1VQO - chains 0 and L of the 32 polymer chains in the assembly; structure by X-ray diffraction, 2.20 A resolution.

== Chain 0 ==
Molecule: 23S ribosomal RNA
Organism: Haloarcula marismortui
Sequence (2922 nucleotides; each row starts with the number of its first residue):
     2 UUGGCUACUA UGCCAGCUGG UGGAUUGCUC GGCUCAGGCG CUGAUGAAGG ACGUGCCAAG
    62 CUGCGAUAAG CCAUGGGGAG CCGCACGGAG GCGAAGAACC AUGGAUUUCC GAAUGAGAAU
   122 CUCUCUAACA AUUGCUUCGC GCAAUGAGGA ACCCCGAGAA CUGAAACAUC UCAGUAUCGG
   182 GAGGAACAGA AAACGCAAUG UGAUGUCGUU AGUAACCGCG AGUGAACGCG AUACAGCCCA
   242 AACCGAAGCC CUCACGGGCA AUGUGGUGUC AGGGCUACCU CUCAUCAGCC GACCGUCUCG
   302 ACGAAGUCUC UUGGAACAGA GCGUGAUACA GGGUGACAAC CCCGUACUCG AGACCAGUAC
   362 GACGUGCGGU AGUGCCAGAG UAGCGGGGGU UGGAUAUCCC UCGCGAAUAA CGCAGGCAUC
   422 GACUGCGAAG GCUAAACACA ACCUGAGACC GAUAGUGAAC AAGUAGUGUG AACGAACGCU
   482 GCAAAGUACC CUCAGAAGGG AGGCGAAAUA GAGCAUGAAA UCAGUUGGCG AUCGAGCGAC
   542 AGGGCAUACA AGGUCCCUCG ACGAAUGACC GACGCGCGAG CGUCCAGUAA GACUCACGGG
   602 AAGCCGAUGU UCUGUCGUAC GUUUUGAAAA ACGAGCCAGG GAGUGUGUCU GCAUGGCAAG
   662 UCUAACCGGA GUAUCCGGGG AGGCACAGGG AAACCGACAU GGCCGCAGGG CUUUGCCCGA
   722 GGGCCGCCGU CUUCAAGGGC GGGGAGCCAU GUGGACACGA CCCGAAUCCG GACGAUCUAC
   782 GCAUGGACAA GAUGAAGCGU GCCGAAAGGC ACGUGGAAGU CUGUUAGAGU UGGUGUCCUA
   842 CAAUACCCUC UCGUGAUCUA UGUGUAGGGG UGAAAGGCCC AUCGAGUCCG GCAACAGCUG
   902 GUUCCAAUCG AAACAUGUCG AAGCAUGACC UCCGCCGAGG UAGUCUGUGA GGUAGAGCGA
   962 CCGAUUGGUG UGUCCGCCUC CGAGAGGAGU CGGCACACCU GUCAAACUCC AAACUUACAG
  1022 ACGCCGUUUG ACGCGGGGAU UCCGGUGCGC GGGGUAAGCC UGUGUACCAG GAGGGGAACA
  1082 ACCCAGAGAU AGGUUAAGGU CCCCAAGUGU GGAUUAAGUG UAAUCCUCUG AAGGUGGUCU
  1142 CGAGCCCUAG ACAGCCGGGA GGUGAGCUUA GAAGCAGCUA CCCUCUAAGA AAAGCGUAAC
  1202 AGCUUACCGG CCGAGGUUUG AGGCGCCCAA AAUGAUCGGG ACUCAAAUCC ACCACCGAGA
  1262 CCUGUCCGUA CCACUCAUAC UGGUAAUCGA GUAGAUUGGC GCUCUAAUUG GAUGGAAGUA
  1322 GGGGUGAAAA CUCCUAUGGA CCGAUUAGUG ACGAAAAUCC UGGCCAUAGU AGCAGCGAUA
  1382 GUCGGGUGAG AACCCCGACG GCCUAAUGGA UAAGGGUUCC UCAGCACUGC UGAUCAGCUG
  1442 AGGGUUAGCC GGUCCUAAGU CAUACCGCAA CUCGACUAUG ACGAAAUGGG AAACGGGUUA
  1502 AUAUUCCCGU GCCACUAUGC AGUGAAAGUU GACGCCCUGG GGUCGAUCAC GCUGGGCAUU
  1562 CGCCCAGUCG AACCGUCCAA CUCCGUGGAA GCCGUAAUGG CAGGAAGCGG ACGAACGGCG
  1622 GCAUAGGGAA ACGUGAUUCA ACCUGGGGCC CAUGAAAAGA CGAGCAUAGU GUCCGUACCG
  1682 AGAACCGACA CAGGUGUCCA UGGCGGCGAA AGCCAAGGCC UGUCGGGAGC AACCAACGUU
  1742 AGGGAAUUCG GCAAGUUAGU CCCGUACCUU CGGAAGAAGG GAUGCCUGCU CCGGAACGGA
  1802 GCAGGUCGCA GUGACUCGGA AGCUCGGACU GUCUAGUAAC AACAUAGGUG ACCGCAAAUC
  1862 CGCAAGGACU CGUACGGUCA CUGAAUCCUG CCCAGUGCAG GUAUCUGAAC ACCUCGUACA
  1922 AGAGGACGAA GGACCUGUCA ACGGCGGGGG UAACUAUGAC CCUCUUAAGG UAGCGUAGUA
  1982 CCUUGCCGCA UCAGUAGCGG CUUGCAUGAA UGGAUUAACC AGAGCUUCAC UGUCCCAACG
  2042 UUGGGCCCGG UGAACUGUAC AUUCCAGUGC GGAGUCUGGA GACACCCAGG GGGAAGCGAA
  2102 GACCCUAUGG AGCUUUACUG CAGGCUGUCG CUGAGACGUG GUCGCCGAUG UGCAGCAUAG
  2162 GUAGGAGACA CUACACAGGU ACCCGCGCUA GCGGGCCACC GAGUCAACAG UGAAAUACUA
  2222 CCCGUCGGUG ACUGCGACUC UCACUCCGGG AGGAGGACAC CGAUAGCCGG GCAGUUUGAC
  2282 UGGGGCGGUA CGCGCUCGAA AAGAUAUCGA GCGCGCCCUA UGGCUAUCUC AGCCGGGACA
  2342 GAGACCCGGC GAAGAGUGCA AGAGCAAAAG AUAGCUUGAC AGUGUUCUUC CCAACGAGGA
  2402 ACGCUGACGC GAAAGCGUGG UCUAGCGAAC CAAUUAGCCU GCUUGAUGCG GGCAAUUGAU
  2462 GACAGAAAAG CUACCCUAGG GAUAACAGAG UCGUCACUCG CAAGAGCACA UAUCGACCGA
  2522 GUGGCUUGCU ACCUCGAUGU CGGUUCCCUC CAUCCUGCCC GUGCAGAAGC GGGCAAGGGU
  2582 GAGGUUGUUC GCCUAUUAAA GGAGGUCGUG AGCUGGGUUU AGACCGUCGU GAGACAGGUC
  2642 GGCUGCUAUC UACUGGGUGU GUAAUGGUGU CUGACAAGAA CGACCGUAUA GUACGAGAGG
  2702 AACUACGGUU GGUGGCCACU GGUGUACCGG UUGUUCGAGA GAGCACGUGC CGGGUAGCCA
  2762 CGCCACACGG GGUAAGAGCU GAACGCAUCU AAGCUCGAAA CCCACUUGGA AAAGAGACAC
  2822 CGCCGAGGUC CCGCGUACAA GACGCGGUCG AUAGACUCGG GGUGUGCGCG UCGAGGUAAC
  2882 GAGACGUUAA GCCCACGAGC ACUAACAGAC CAAAGCCAUC AU
Disordered / not traced: 2-9, 126-127, 715, 971-998, 1560, 1952-1963, 2137-2236, 2339-2343, 2665-2666, 2915-2923
Modified / non-standard residues: 1MA (6-hydro-1-methyladenosine-5'-monophosphate) at position 628, OMU (o2'-methyluridine 5'-monophosphate) at position 2587, OMG (o2'-methylguanosine-5'-monophosphate) at position 2588, UR3 (3-methyluridine-5'-monophoshate) at position 2619, PSU (pseudouridine-5'-monophosphate) at position 2621
Sequence notes: modified residue (628, 2587-2588, 2619, 2621)
Ion coordination: Na+ site 1: U12 (together with Sr2+) (shared with 1 residue of chain R); Mg2+ site 1 near G28 (its only coordinating residue here); Sr2+ site 1: G33, C34, U457; Na+ site 2: C40, A442, C443; Na+ site 3: G56, A59, G61; Sr2+ site 2: G84, C85 (shared with 1 residue of chain T); Sr2+ site 3: C85, A86, C87 (shared with 1 residue of chain T); Na+ site 4 near U108 (its only coordinating residue here); Mg2+ site 2 near U115 (its only coordinating residue here); Na+ site 5: C130, U146; Na+ site 6: C141, G142; Sr2+ site 4: G147, A183 (shared with 1 residue of chain M); 78 more Mg2+ sites not listed; 2 more K+ sites not listed; 58 more Na+ sites not listed; 86 more Sr2+ sites not listed

== Chain L ==
Protein: 50S ribosomal protein L15P
Organism: Haloarcula marismortui
UniProt: P12737 (RL15_HALMA); residues 0-164 here = UniProt positions 0-164
Sequence (165 residues; numbered 0 to 164; the number before each row is that of its first residue; numbering starts at 0):
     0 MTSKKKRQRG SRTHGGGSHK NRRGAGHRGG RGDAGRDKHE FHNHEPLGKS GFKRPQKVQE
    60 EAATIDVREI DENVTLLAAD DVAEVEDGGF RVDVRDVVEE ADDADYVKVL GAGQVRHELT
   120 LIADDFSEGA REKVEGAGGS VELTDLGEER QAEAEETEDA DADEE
Disordered / not traced: 0, 84-88, 151-164
Ion coordination: Sr2+ site 1: Gly14 (shared with A1040(0), G1295(0), A1296(0) of chain 0); Sr2+ site 2: Arg27, Glu39; Sr2+ site 3: Asp36 (shared with G2466(0) of chain 0)

== Chain 0 / chain L interface ==
Residue-residue contacts (173):
  G164(0) - Arg30(L)  sugar contact
  A165(0) - Gly29(L)  phosphate contact
  A165(0) - Arg30(L)  hydrogen bond to the phosphate
  A165(0) - Ala33(L)  phosphate contact
  A166(0) - Gly25(L)  base contact
  A166(0) - Gly28(L)  base contact
  A166(0) - Gly29(L)  hydrogen bond to the base
  A166(0) - Ala33(L)  sugar contact
  A166(0) - Gly34(L)  hydrogen bond to the phosphate
  A166(0) - His38(L)  base contact
  G196(0) - Lys56(L)  hydrogen bond to the sugar
  C197(0) - Lys56(L)  phosphate contact
  U214(0) - Gln55(L)  sugar contact
  A215(0) - Lys52(L)  salt bridge to the phosphate
  A215(0) - Gln55(L)  sugar contact
  A216(0) - Lys52(L)  salt bridge to the phosphate
  C220(0) - Lys48(L)  sugar contact
  G221(0) - Arg35(L)  hydrogen bond to the phosphate
  G221(0) - Leu46(L)  phosphate contact
  G221(0) - Gly47(L)  hydrogen bond to the phosphate
  A222(0) - Asp32(L)  hydrogen bond to the phosphate
  A222(0) - Arg35(L)  salt bridge to the phosphate
  G223(0) - Gly31(L)  phosphate contact
  G223(0) - Asp32(L)  hydrogen bond to the phosphate
  G416(0) - Lys56(L)  phosphate contact
  G417(0) - Lys56(L)  salt bridge to the phosphate
  U623(0) - Arg11(L)  hydrogen bond to the phosphate
  U624(0) - Arg11(L)  salt bridge to the phosphate
  U624(0) - His18(L)  salt bridge to the phosphate
  U624(0) - Lys19(L)  hydrogen bond to the phosphate
  U625(0) - Lys19(L)  salt bridge to the phosphate
  G644(0) - Lys4(L)  sugar contact
  G644(0) - Arg8(L)  salt bridge to the phosphate
  G644(0) - His13(L)  hydrogen bond to the base
  G644(0) - Arg21(L)  hydrogen bond to the base
  U645(0) - Lys4(L)  salt bridge to the phosphate
  C687(0) - Glu99(L)  base contact
  A688(0) - Asp65(L)  hydrogen bond to the base
  A688(0) - Leu109(L)  base contact
  A688(0) - Ala111(L)  base contact
  A692(0) - Gly50(L)  sugar contact
  A692(0) - Phe51(L)  hydrogen bond to the sugar
  A693(0) - Phe51(L)  sugar contact
  A693(0) - Arg53(L)  phosphate contact
  A694(0) - Arg53(L)  salt bridge to the phosphate
  G697(0) - Thr63(L)  base contact
  G697(0) - Lys107(L)  salt bridge to the phosphate
  G697(0) - Leu109(L)  base contact
  G697(0) - Ser126(L)  phosphate contact
  G697(0) - Glu127(L)  hydrogen bond to the phosphate
  A698(0) - Leu109(L)  phosphate contact
  A698(0) - Gly110(L)  hydrogen bond to the phosphate
  A698(0) - Ala111(L)  sugar contact
  A698(0) - Ser126(L)  hydrogen bond to the phosphate
  A698(0) - Gly128(L)  phosphate contact
  C699(0) - Gly110(L)  phosphate contact
  C699(0) - Ala111(L)  phosphate contact
  C699(0) - Gly112(L)  hydrogen bond to the phosphate
  C699(0) - Lys132(L)  salt bridge to the phosphate
  A700(0) - Arg67(L)  base contact
  A700(0) - Asp70(L)  hydrogen bond to the base
  A700(0) - Glu71(L)  base contact
  A700(0) - Gly112(L)  phosphate contact
  A700(0) - Gln113(L)  hydrogen bond to the base
  A700(0) - Val114(L)  base contact
  A700(0) - Arg115(L)  base contact
  U701(0) - Gln113(L)  hydrogen bond to the phosphate
  U701(0) - Arg115(L)  salt bridge to the phosphate
  G745(0) - Arg67(L)  base contact
  G745(0) - Glu71(L)  hydrogen bond to the base
  G754(0) - Lys3(L)  phosphate contact
  G754(0) - Lys4(L)  salt bridge to the phosphate
  G755(0) - Lys3(L)  salt bridge to the phosphate
  C757(0) - Arg27(L)  salt bridge to the phosphate
  C757(0) - Gly31(L)  hydrogen bond to the phosphate
  A758(0) - Arg27(L)  salt bridge to the phosphate
  A758(0) - Arg30(L)  phosphate contact
  A758(0) - Gly31(L)  hydrogen bond to the phosphate
  C759(0) - Arg30(L)  salt bridge to the phosphate
  A761(0) - Arg30(L)  salt bridge to the phosphate
  C762(0) - Arg21(L)  hydrogen bond to the base
  C896(0) - Arg30(L)  phosphate contact
  A897(0) - Gly23(L)  phosphate contact
  A897(0) - Ala24(L)  hydrogen bond to the phosphate
  A897(0) - Arg30(L)  salt bridge to the phosphate
  G898(0) - Arg22(L)  phosphate contact
  G898(0) - Gly23(L)  hydrogen bond to the phosphate
  G898(0) - Ala24(L)  hydrogen bond to the phosphate
  G898(0) - Gly25(L)  hydrogen bond to the phosphate
  G898(0) - His26(L)  phosphate contact
  C899(0) - Arg22(L)  salt bridge to the phosphate
  U900(0) - Lys19(L)  salt bridge to the phosphate
  U900(0) - Arg22(L)  salt bridge to the phosphate
  G901(0) - His18(L)  salt bridge to the phosphate
  G901(0) - Lys19(L)  phosphate contact
  G902(0) - Arg11(L)  salt bridge to the phosphate
  G902(0) - His18(L)  salt bridge to the phosphate
  U903(0) - Arg11(L)  salt bridge to the phosphate
  U903(0) - Thr12(L)  base contact
  U903(0) - His13(L)  sugar contact
  U903(0) - His18(L)  base contact
  U904(0) - Gln7(L)  phosphate contact
  U904(0) - Arg8(L)  hydrogen bond to the base
  U904(0) - Gly9(L)  hydrogen bond to the phosphate
  U904(0) - Ser10(L)  hydrogen bond to the phosphate
  U904(0) - Arg11(L)  hydrogen bond to the phosphate
  C905(0) - Lys5(L)  hydrogen bond to the base
  C905(0) - Arg6(L)  base contact
  C905(0) - Arg8(L)  base contact
  C906(0) - Arg6(L)  base contact
  A907(0) - Arg6(L)  base contact
  G918(0) - His38(L)  hydrogen bond to the base
  G918(0) - Phe40(L)  sugar contact
  U919(0) - Lys37(L)  hydrogen bond to the phosphate
  U919(0) - His38(L)  sugar contact
  C920(0) - Lys37(L)  salt bridge to the phosphate
  G924(0) - Gly25(L)  hydrogen bond to the sugar
  G924(0) - His38(L)  base contact
  C925(0) - Gly25(L)  phosphate contact
  C925(0) - His26(L)  salt bridge to the phosphate
  C925(0) - Gly28(L)  sugar contact
  C925(0) - His38(L)  sugar contact
  C925(0) - Glu39(L)  hydrogen bond to the sugar
  A926(0) - His38(L)  sugar contact
  A926(0) - Glu39(L)  sugar contact
  A926(0) - His41(L)  hydrogen bond to the base
  U927(0) - His41(L)  sugar contact
  G1039(0) - Lys3(L)  sugar contact
  U1041(0) - Gly14(L)  sugar contact
  U1041(0) - Gly15(L)  sugar contact
  U1041(0) - Gly16(L)  phosphate contact
  U1042(0) - Gly16(L)  phosphate contact
  U1042(0) - Ser17(L)  hydrogen bond to the phosphate
  U1042(0) - Asn20(L)  hydrogen bond to the phosphate
  A1294(0) - Gly16(L)  sugar contact
  G1295(0) - Thr12(L)  hydrogen bond to the phosphate
  G1295(0) - Gly14(L)  hydrogen bond to the phosphate
  G1295(0) - Gly15(L)  hydrogen bond to the phosphate
  G1295(0) - Gly16(L)  hydrogen bond to the phosphate
  A1296(0) - Lys3(L)  salt bridge to the phosphate
  U1297(0) - Lys3(L)  salt bridge to the phosphate
  U1298(0) - Arg6(L)  hydrogen bond to the base
  G1299(0) - Thr1(L)  phosphate contact
  G1299(0) - Arg6(L)  hydrogen bond to the base
  G1300(0) - Thr1(L)  hydrogen bond to the base
  C1301(0) - Lys5(L)  base contact
  G1302(0) - Lys5(L)  hydrogen bond to the base
  C1353(0) - Lys5(L)  hydrogen bond to the base
  G1354(0) - Lys5(L)  hydrogen bond to the base
  G1354(0) - Arg8(L)  salt bridge to the phosphate
  C2396(0) - Phe40(L)  sugar contact
  A2430(0) - Leu46(L)  sugar contact
  A2430(0) - Gly47(L)  hydrogen bond to the sugar
  C2431(0) - Gly47(L)  phosphate contact
  C2431(0) - Lys48(L)  hydrogen bond to the phosphate
  C2432(0) - Lys48(L)  salt bridge to the phosphate
  U2441(0) - Phe51(L)  sugar contact
  U2441(0) - Arg53(L)  hydrogen bond to the phosphate
  G2442(0) - Arg53(L)  salt bridge to the phosphate
  G2442(0) - Pro54(L)  sugar contact
  G2442(0) - Val57(L)  phosphate contact
  C2443(0) - Pro54(L)  base contact
  C2443(0) - Lys56(L)  hydrogen bond to the phosphate
  C2443(0) - Val57(L)  sugar contact
  U2444(0) - Lys56(L)  salt bridge to the phosphate
  G2452(0) - Phe51(L)  base contact
  G2453(0) - Gly50(L)  hydrogen bond to the phosphate
  G2453(0) - Phe51(L)  sugar contact
  C2454(0) - Ser49(L)  phosphate contact
  C2454(0) - Gly50(L)  hydrogen bond to the phosphate
  A2465(0) - Phe40(L)  base contact
  G2466(0) - Lys37(L)  salt bridge to the phosphate
  A2467(0) - Lys37(L)  phosphate contact
Other interface residues (no listed pair), chain 0 (91 interface residues in all): A198, A686, C695, C696, U753, C2440, A2483
Other interface residues (no listed pair), chain L (77 interface residues in all): Ser2, Asp36, Asn42, Glu59, Asp104, Phe125, Ala129, Arg149

== Summary ==
The interface between chain 0 and chain L involves 91 residues on one side and 77 on the other, with 57
hydrogen bonds and 36 salt bridges. Polar pairs include A166(0)-Gly29(L), G644(0)-His13(L) and
G644(0)-Arg21(L). The Sr2+ site 1 is built by G33(0), C34(0) and U457(0).
Here chain 0 is 23S ribosomal RNA and chain L is 50S ribosomal protein L15P, both from Haloarcula marismortui.
Entry 1VQO (The structure of CCPMN bound to the large ribosomal subunit haloarcula marismortui) was determined
by X-ray diffraction (same publication as 1VQ4, 1VQ5, 1VQ8, 1VQ9, 1VQK, 1VQL, 1VQM and 1VQP).
